3T72 - chains A and B of the 5 polymer chains in the assembly; structure by X-ray diffraction, 4.33 A resolution (low resolution: residue-level contacts below are approximate; hydrogen-bond / salt-bridge calls are withheld).

[Chain A (and B)]
Name: Phosphate regulon transcriptional regulatory protein phoB
Organism: Escherichia coli
Notes: chain B of this document is another copy of the same molecule, construct and numbering; everything in this record applies to it too
Reference sequence: P0AFJ5 (PHOB_ECOLI); numbering as in UniProt (aligned over 128-229)
Chain sequence (102 residues; each row starts with the number of its first residue):
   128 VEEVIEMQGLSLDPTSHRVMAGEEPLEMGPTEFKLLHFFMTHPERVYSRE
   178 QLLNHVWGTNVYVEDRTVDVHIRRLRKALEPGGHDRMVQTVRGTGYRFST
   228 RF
UniProt features mapped onto this chain:
  - DNA-binding region: Glu-129 to Thr-227 (OmpR/PhoB-type)

[How chain A and chain B interact]
No residue of chain A is in contact with chain B in this assembly.

[Overview]
Chain A and chain B make no direct contact in this assembly. Curated annotation (UniProt) lists a DNA-binding
region on chain A.
Both chains are Phosphate regulon transcriptional regulatory protein phoB (Escherichia coli). Entry 3T72
(PhoB(E)-Sigma70(4)-(RNAP-Betha-flap-tip-helix)-DNA Transcription Activation Sub-Complex) was determined by
X-ray diffraction.
